Entry 9L9A (electron microscopy, 3.90 A resolution); this record covers chains B and H of the 5 polymer chains in the assembly.

[Chain B (and H)]
Name: Spike glycoprotein E2
Organism: Western equine encephalitis virus
Notes: chain H of this document is another copy of the same molecule, construct and numbering; everything in this record applies to it too
Reference sequence: P13897 (POLS_WEEV); residues 2-370 here correspond to UniProt positions 321-689 (UniProt number = residue number + 319)
Amino-acid sequence (369 residues; each row starts with the number of its first residue):
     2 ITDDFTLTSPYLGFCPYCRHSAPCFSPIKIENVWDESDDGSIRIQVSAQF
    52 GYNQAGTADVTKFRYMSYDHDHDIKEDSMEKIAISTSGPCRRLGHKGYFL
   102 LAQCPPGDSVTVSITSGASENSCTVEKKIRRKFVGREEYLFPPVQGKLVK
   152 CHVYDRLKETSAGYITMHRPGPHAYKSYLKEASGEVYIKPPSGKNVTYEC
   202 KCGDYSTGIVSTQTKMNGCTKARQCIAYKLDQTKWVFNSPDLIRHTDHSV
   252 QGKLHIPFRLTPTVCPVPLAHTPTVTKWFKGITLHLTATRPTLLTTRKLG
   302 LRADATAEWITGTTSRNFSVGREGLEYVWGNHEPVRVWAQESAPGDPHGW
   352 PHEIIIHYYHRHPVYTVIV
Cystine bridges: Cys16-Cys124, Cys19-Cys25, Cys91-Cys105, Cys152-Cys266, Cys201-Cys226, Cys203-Cys220
Construct notes: conflict Tyr69 (Phe388 in P13897), Glu81 (Asp400 in P13897), Gln146 (His465 in P13897), Arg157 (His476 in P13897), Lys181 (Glu500 in P13897), Gln214 (Arg533 in P13897), Arg224 (Lys543 in P13897), Leu231 (Ser550 in P13897)
UniProt features mapped onto this chain:
  - glycosylation (N-linked (GlcNAc...) asparagine): Asn196, Asn318

[Chain B / chain H interface]
Contacting residue pairs (10):
  Arg92(B) with Arg20(H); His21(H)
  Gln104(B) with Ser22(H)
  Leu141(B) with Asp109(H)
  Phe142(B) with Tyr18(H), hydrophobic; Thr125(H)
  Val145(B) with Phe15(H), hydrophobic; Pro17(H), hydrophobic
  Arg291(B) with Asp109(H), salt bridge; Glu127(H), salt bridge
Interface residues without a listed pair, chain B (7 interface residues in all): Pro143
Interface residues without a listed pair, chain H (10 interface residues in all): Ser110

[Summary]
The interface between chain B and chain H involves 7 residues on one side and 10 on the other, with 2 salt
bridges. Polar contacts include Arg291(B)-Asp109(H) and Arg291(B)-Glu127(H).
Both chains are Spike glycoprotein E2 (Western equine encephalitis virus). Entry 9L9A (Structure of Western
equine encephalitis virus McMillan strain in complex with VLDLR LA2-3) was determined by electron microscopy
(same publication as 9L1N).
